PDB entry 6NK6 | electron microscopy, 4.06 A resolution (low resolution: residue-level contacts below are approximate; hydrogen-bond / salt-bridge calls are withheld) | chains F and G of the 16 polymer chains in the assembly

[Chain F (and G)]
Protein: E2 glycoprotein
Organism: Chikungunya virus strain Senegal 37997
Notes: chain G of this document is another copy of the same molecule, construct and numbering; everything in this record applies to it too
UniProtKB: Q5XXP3 (POLS_CHIK3); residues 5-423 here correspond to UniProt positions 330-748 (UniProt number = residue number + 325)
Amino-acid sequence (419 residues; row label = number of the first residue in the row):
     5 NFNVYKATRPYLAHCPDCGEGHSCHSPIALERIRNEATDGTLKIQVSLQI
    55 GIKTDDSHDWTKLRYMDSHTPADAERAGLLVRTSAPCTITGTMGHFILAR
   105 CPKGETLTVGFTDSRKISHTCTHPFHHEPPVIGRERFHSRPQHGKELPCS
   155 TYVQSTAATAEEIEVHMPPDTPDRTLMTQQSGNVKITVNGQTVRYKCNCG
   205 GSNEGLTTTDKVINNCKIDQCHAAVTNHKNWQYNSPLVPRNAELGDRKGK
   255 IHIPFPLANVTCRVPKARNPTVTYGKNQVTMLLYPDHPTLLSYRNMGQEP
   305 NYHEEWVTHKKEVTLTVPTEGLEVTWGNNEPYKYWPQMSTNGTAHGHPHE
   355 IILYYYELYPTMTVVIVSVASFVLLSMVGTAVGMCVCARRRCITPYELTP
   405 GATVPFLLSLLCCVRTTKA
Cystine bridges: Cys-19/Cys-125, Cys-22/Cys-28, Cys-91/Cys-105, Cys-153/Cys-266, Cys-201/Cys-225, Cys-203/Cys-220, Cys-396/Cys-417
Covalently attached groups: N-acetylglucosamine (NAG) linked to Asn-263

[Interface between chain F and chain G]
Residue-residue contacts (14; chain F residue first):
  Arg-104(F) with Asp-21(G); Gly-23(G); Glu-24(G); Gly-25(G)
  His-142(F) with Glu-109(G); Thr-110(G)
  Arg-144(F) with Pro-20(G); Asp-21(G); Gly-25(G); His-26(G); Ser-27(G)
  Gln-146(F) with His-18(G); Pro-20(G)
  Asp-290(F) with His-130(G)
Also at the interface, not in a pair above, chain F (6 interface residues in all): Pro-145
Also at the interface, not in a pair above, chain G (14 interface residues in all): Cys-19, Pro-128, Leu-241

[In short]
6 residues of chain F and 14 residues of chain G are in contact.
Both chains are E2 glycoprotein (Chikungunya virus strain Senegal 37997). Entry 6NK6 (Electron Cryo-Microscopy
Of Chikungunya VLP in complex with mouse Mxra8 receptor) was determined by electron microscopy, deposited
together with 6NK3, 6NK5 and 6NK7.
